2COG - chains A and B; structure by X-ray diffraction, 2.10 A resolution.

Chain A (and B):
Protein: branched chain aminotransferase 1, cytosolic
From: Homo sapiens
Notes: EC 2.6.1.42; chain B of this document is another copy of the same molecule, construct and numbering; everything in this record applies to it too
Reference sequence: P54687 (BCAT1_HUMAN); residues 1-386 here = UniProt positions 1-386
Amino-acid sequence (386 residues; numbered 1 to 386; the number before each row is that of its first residue):
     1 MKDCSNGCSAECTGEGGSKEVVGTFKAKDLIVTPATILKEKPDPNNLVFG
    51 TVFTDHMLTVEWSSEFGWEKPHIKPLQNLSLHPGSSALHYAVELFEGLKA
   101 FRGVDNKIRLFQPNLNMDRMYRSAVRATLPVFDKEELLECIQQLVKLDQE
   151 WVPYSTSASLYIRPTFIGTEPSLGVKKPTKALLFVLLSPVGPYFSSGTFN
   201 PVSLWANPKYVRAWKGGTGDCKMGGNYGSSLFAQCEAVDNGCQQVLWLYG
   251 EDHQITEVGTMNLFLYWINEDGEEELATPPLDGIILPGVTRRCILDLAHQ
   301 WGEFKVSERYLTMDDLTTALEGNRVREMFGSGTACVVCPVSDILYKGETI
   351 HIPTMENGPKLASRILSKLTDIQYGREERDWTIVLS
Not modelled in the structure: 1-21, 46, 194-198, 386 (chain B: 1-23, 195-198, 386)
Disulfide bonds: Cys-335/Cys-338
Covalent attachments: pyridoxal phosphate (PLP) linked to Lys-222
Differences from the reference sequence: engineered mutation Arg-379 (Ser in P54687)
Small-molecule neighbours:
  - 4-methyl valeric acid (4MV), molecule 1: Phe-49, Phe-95, Tyr-161, Arg-163, Tyr-193, Tyr-227, Thr-260, Met-261, Gly-332, Thr-333, Ala-334
  - 4-methyl valeric acid (4MV), molecule 2: Tyr-90, Leu-173, Val-175
  - pyridoxal phosphate (PLP): Arg-119, Arg-212, Tyr-227, Glu-257, Thr-260, Met-261, Asn-262, Leu-286, Gly-288, Val-289, Thr-290, Arg-291, Ser-331, Gly-332, Thr-333

Chain A / chain B interface:
Pairs across the interface - 115 pairs, chain A then chain B:
  Gly-50(A) / Ser-172(B)
  Gly-50(A) / Leu-173(B)  hydrogen bond (backbone-backbone)
  Phe-53(A) / His-82(B)
  Phe-53(A) / Pro-171(B)
  Phe-53(A) / Leu-173(B)  hydrophobic
  Leu-76(A) / Pro-83(B)  hydrophobic
  Gln-77(A) / Pro-83(B)
  Asn-78(A) / Ser-80(B)  hydrogen bond
  Asn-78(A) / Leu-81(B)
  Asn-78(A) / His-82(B)
  Asn-78(A) / Pro-83(B)
  Leu-79(A) / Leu-79(B)
  Leu-79(A) / Ser-80(B)
  Leu-79(A) / Leu-81(B)  hydrogen bond (backbone-backbone)
  Leu-79(A) / Pro-83(B)  hydrophobic
  Leu-79(A) / Leu-88(B)  hydrophobic
  Ser-80(A) / Asn-78(B)  hydrogen bond
  Ser-80(A) / Leu-79(B)
  Leu-81(A) / Asn-78(B)
  Leu-81(A) / Leu-79(B)  hydrogen bond (backbone-backbone)
  His-82(A) / Phe-53(B)
  His-82(A) / Asn-78(B)
  Pro-83(A) / Met-57(B)  hydrophobic
  Pro-83(A) / Gln-77(B)
  Pro-83(A) / Phe-184(B)
  Pro-83(A) / Leu-186(B)  hydrophobic
  Gly-84(A) / Leu-186(B)
  Ala-87(A) / Ala-87(B)
  Ala-87(A) / Glu-93(B)
  Leu-88(A) / Leu-79(B)  hydrophobic
  Leu-88(A) / Leu-88(B)  hydrophobic
  Leu-88(A) / Glu-93(B)
  Leu-88(A) / Ile-167(B)
  His-89(A) / Glu-93(B)
  His-89(A) / Phe-95(B)
  His-89(A) / Arg-163(B)  hydrogen bond
  His-89(A) / Thr-165(B)
  His-89(A) / Gly-224(B)
  Tyr-90(A) / Glu-93(B)
  Tyr-90(A) / Phe-95(B)  hydrophobic
  Tyr-90(A) / Arg-163(B)  hydrogen bond
  Tyr-90(A) / Gly-224(B)
  Tyr-90(A) / Tyr-227(B)
  Tyr-90(A) / Gly-228(B)  hydrogen bond (backbone-backbone)
  Ala-91(A) / Ala-91(B)  hydrophobic
  Ala-91(A) / Glu-93(B)  hydrogen bond (backbone-side chain)
  Ala-91(A) / Gly-224(B)
  Ala-91(A) / Gly-225(B)
  Ala-91(A) / Gly-228(B)
  Val-92(A) / Leu-231(B)  hydrophobic
  Glu-93(A) / Ala-87(B)
  Glu-93(A) / Leu-88(B)
  Glu-93(A) / His-89(B)
  Glu-93(A) / Tyr-90(B)
  Glu-93(A) / Ala-91(B)  hydrogen bond (side chain-backbone)
  Phe-95(A) / His-89(B)
  Phe-95(A) / Tyr-90(B)  hydrophobic
  Val-125(A) / Phe-232(B)
  Arg-126(A) / Tyr-210(B)
  Arg-126(A) / Ser-229(B)
  Arg-126(A) / Phe-232(B)
  Ala-127(A) / Leu-231(B)
  Thr-128(A) / Leu-231(B)
  Thr-128(A) / Phe-232(B)
  Tyr-161(A) / Leu-173(B)  hydrophobic
  Arg-163(A) / His-89(B)  hydrogen bond
  Arg-163(A) / Tyr-90(B)  hydrogen bond
  Thr-165(A) / His-89(B)
  Ile-167(A) / Leu-88(B)
  Pro-171(A) / Phe-53(B)
  Ser-172(A) / Gly-50(B)
  Ser-172(A) / Thr-51(B)
  Leu-173(A) / Gly-50(B)  hydrogen bond (backbone-backbone)
  Leu-173(A) / Phe-53(B)  hydrophobic
  Leu-173(A) / Tyr-161(B)  hydrophobic
  Leu-173(A) / Arg-163(B)
  Val-175(A) / Tyr-193(B)
  Val-175(A) / Leu-231(B)  hydrophobic
  Lys-176(A) / Leu-231(B)
  Lys-177(A) / Cys-235(B)
  Phe-184(A) / Pro-83(B)
  Phe-184(A) / His-89(B)
  Leu-186(A) / Pro-83(B)
  Lys-209(A) / Gly-216(B)
  Tyr-210(A) / Gly-216(B)
  Val-211(A) / Trp-214(B)  hydrogen bond (backbone-side chain)
  Val-211(A) / Lys-215(B)
  Val-211(A) / Gly-216(B)  hydrogen bond (backbone-backbone)
  Arg-212(A) / Trp-214(B)
  Trp-214(A) / Trp-214(B)  hydrophobic
  Trp-214(A) / Tyr-249(B)
  Lys-215(A) / Val-211(B)
  Gly-216(A) / Lys-209(B)
  Gly-216(A) / Tyr-210(B)
  Gly-216(A) / Val-211(B)  hydrogen bond (backbone-backbone)
  Thr-218(A) / Ser-229(B)  hydrogen bond
  Met-223(A) / Gly-228(B)
  Gly-224(A) / His-89(B)
  Gly-224(A) / Tyr-90(B)
  Gly-224(A) / Ala-91(B)
  Gly-225(A) / Ala-91(B)
  Gly-225(A) / Gly-225(B)
  Tyr-227(A) / Tyr-90(B)
  Gly-228(A) / Tyr-90(B)  hydrogen bond (backbone-backbone)
  Gly-228(A) / Ala-91(B)
  Ser-229(A) / Thr-218(B)
  Ser-229(A) / Met-223(B)
  Leu-231(A) / Val-92(B)  hydrophobic
  Leu-231(A) / Ala-127(B)
  Leu-231(A) / Thr-128(B)
  Leu-231(A) / Lys-176(B)
  Phe-232(A) / Val-125(B)
  Phe-232(A) / Arg-126(B)
  Phe-232(A) / Thr-128(B)
  Cys-235(A) / Thr-128(B)
Also at the interface, not in a pair above, chain A (63 interface residues in all): Phe-49, Thr-51, Met-57, Gly-174, Pro-178, Ser-188, Tyr-193, Ala-213, Asn-226, Ser-230, Thr-260
Also at the interface, not in a pair above, chain B (61 interface residues in all): Phe-49, Leu-76, Gly-84, Gly-174, Val-175, Lys-177, Pro-178, Ser-230, Gln-234, Thr-260

Overview:
The interface between chain A and chain B involves 63 residues on one side and 61 on the other; the contacts
include 18 hydrogen bonds. Among the polar pairs are Asn-78(A)/Ser-80(B), His-89(A)/Arg-163(B) and
Tyr-90(A)/Arg-163(B). Ligands of chain A: 4-methyl valeric acid.
Both chains are branched chain aminotransferase 1, cytosolic (Homo sapiens). Entry 2COG (Crystal structure of
oxidized human cytosolic branched-chain aminotransferase complexed with 4-methylvalerate) was determined by
X-ray diffraction (same publication as 2A1H, 2COI and 2COJ).
